Entry 8P8W (electron microscopy, 8.70 A resolution (very low resolution: no residue pairs are listed; an interface is given only as per-side residue counts)); this record covers chains 3 and c of the 58 polymer chains in the assembly.

[Chain 3]
Molecule: 23S ribosomal RNA
Organism: Mycoplasmoides pneumoniae M129
Sequence (2907 nucleotides; each row starts with the number of its first residue):
     1 UACAAUAAGU UACUAAGGGC UUAUGGUGGA UGCCUUGGCA CUAAUAGGCG AUGAAGGACG
    61 UGUUAACCUG CGAUAAGCUU CGGGUAGGUG GUAAGAACCU CAGAUCCGGA GAUUUCCGAA
   121 UGGAGCAAUC CGGUAGUUGG AAACAGCUAU CAUUAAUUGA UGAAUAAAUA GUCAAUUAAA
   181 GCAAUACGUG GUGAAGUGAA ACAUCUCAGU AGCCACAGGA AAAGAAAACG AAUGUGAUUC
   241 CGUGUGUAGU GGCGAGCGAA AGCGGAACAG GCCAAACUUA UCAUUAGAUA GGGGUUGUAG
   301 GGCUUGCAAU GUGGACUUGA AAACGAUAGA AGAAGCUGUU GGAAAGCAGC GCGCAAAAGG
   361 GUGAUAGCCC CGUAUUUGAA AUUGUUUUCA UACCUAGCGA GAUCCCUGAG UAGCUCGGAA
   421 AACGUUAUUU UGAGUGAAUC UGCCCAGACC AUUGGGUAAG CCUAAAUACU AAUUAGUGAC
   481 CGAUAGCGAA ACAGUACCGU GAGGGAAAGG UGAAAAGAAC CCAGAGAUGG GAGUGAAAUA
   541 GAUUCUGAAA CCAUAUGCCU ACAACGUGUC AGAGCACAUU AAUGUGUGAU GGCGUGCGUU
   601 UUGAAGUAUG AGCCGGCGAG UUAUGAUAGC AAGCGUUAGU UAACCAGGAG AUGGGGAGCU
   661 GUAGCGAAAG CGAGUUUUAA AAGAGCGUUU GUUUGUUAUU AUAGACCCGA AACGGGUUGA
   721 GCUAGUCAUG AGCAGGUUGA AGGUUGAGUA ACAUCAACUG GAGGACCGAA CCGACUCUCG
   781 UUGAAACGAU AGCGGAUGAC UUGUGAUUAG GGGUGAAAUU CCAAUCGAAA UCCGUGAUAG
   841 CUGGUUCUCG UCGAAAUAGC UUUAAGGCUA GCGUGAGAUC ACAAAUAAGU GGAGGUAAAG
   901 CUACUGAAUG UAUGAUGGCG CCACCUAGGC GUACUGAAUA CAAUUAAACU CUGAAUGCCA
   961 UUUAUUUUAU UCUCGCAGUC AGACAGUGGG GGAUAAGCUU CAUUGUCAAG AGGGGAAGAG
  1021 CCCAGAUCAU UAAAUAAGGU CCCCAAAAUA UACUAAGUGG AAAAGGAUGU GAAAGUGCUA
  1081 AAACAGCAAG GAUGUUGGCU UAGAAGCAGC CAUCGUUUAA AGAGUGCGUA ACAGCUCACU
  1141 UGUCGAGUGU UUUUGCGCCG AAGAUGUAAC GGGGCUAAGU AUAUUACCGA AUUUAUGGAU
  1201 AAGAUUUAUA UCUUGUGGUA GACGAGCGUU GUAUUGGAGU UGAAGUCAAA GCGUGAGCAU
  1261 UGGUGGAUCC AAUACAAGUG AGAAUGCCGG CAUGAGUAAC GCUUGGGAGU GAGAAUCUCC
  1321 CAAACCGAUU GACUAAGGUU UCCUGGACCA GGGUCGUCCU UCCAGGGUUA GUCUGGACCU
  1381 AAGCUGAGGC UGAAAAGCGU AGGCGAUGGA CAACAGGUUA AUAUUCCUGU ACUUACAGUU
  1441 AGACUGAUGG AGUGACAAAG AAGGUUUUCC ACCCCCAUAA UUGGAUUUGG GGAUAAAUCA
  1501 UAAGGUGGUA CAAUAGGCAA AUCCGUUGUG CAUAACAUUG AGUGAUGAUG UCGAGUGAAU
  1561 GAGUGAUCAA GUAGCGAAGG UGGUAUUAAU CAUGCUUUCA AGAAAAGCUU CUAGGGUUAA
  1621 UCUAGCUGUA ACCAGUACCG AGAACGAACA CACGUAGUCA AGGAGAGGAU CCUAAGGUUA
  1681 GCGAGUGAAC UAUAGCCAAG GAACUCUGCA AAUUAACCCC GUAAGUUAGC GAGAAGGGGU
  1741 GCUUAUGUAA AAGUAAGCCG CAGUGAAGAA CGAGGGGGGA CUGUUUAACU AAAACACAAC
  1801 UCUAUGCCAA ACCGUAAGGU GAUGUAUAUG GGGUGACACC UGCCCAGUGC UGGAAGGUUA
  1861 AAGAAGGAGG UUAGCGCAAG CGAAGCUUUU AACUGAAGCC CCAGUGAACG GCGGCCGUAA
  1921 CUAUAACGGU CCUAAGGUAG CGAAAUUCCU AGUCGGGUAA AUUCCGUCCC GCUUGAAUGG
  1981 UGUAACCAUC UCUUGACUGU CUCGGCUAUA GACUCGGUGA AAUCCAGGUA CGGGUGAAGA
  2041 CACCCGUUAG GCGCAACGGG ACGGAAAGAC CCCGUGAAGC UUUACUGUAG CUUAAUAUUG
  2101 AUCAGGACAU UAUCAUGUAG AGAAUAGGUA GGAGCAAUCG AUGCAAGUUC GCUAGGACUU
  2161 GUUGAUGCGA AAGGUGGAAU ACUACCCUUG GUUGUGUGCU GUUCUAAUUG GUAACUGUUA
  2221 UCCAGUUUCA AGACAGUGUU AGGUGGGCAG UUUGACUGGG GCGGUCGCCU CCUAAAAGGU
  2281 AACGGAGGCG UACAAAGGUA CCUUCAGUAC GGUUGGAAAU CGUAUGUAGA GUGUAAUGGU
  2341 GUAAGGGUGC UUGACUGUGA GACAUACAGG UCGAACAGGU GAGAAAUCAG GUCAUAGUGA
  2401 UCCGGUGGUC CAGUAUGGAA UGGCCAUCGC UCAACGGAUA AAAGCUACUC CGGGGAUAAC
  2461 AGGCUGAUAC UGCCCAAGAG UUCAUAUCGA CGGCAGUGUU UGGCACCUCG AUGUCGACUC
  2521 AUCUCAUCCU CGAGCUGAAG CAGGUUCGAA GGGUUCGGCU GUUCGCCGAU UAAAGAGAUA
  2581 CGUGAGUUGG GUUCAAACCG UCGUGAGACA GGUUGGUCCC UAUCUAUUGU GCCCGUAGGA
  2641 AGAUUGAAGA GUGUUGCUUC UAGUACGAGA GGACCGAAGC GAGGACACCU CUUAUGCUCC
  2701 AGUUGUAGCG CCAGCUGCAC CGCUGGGUAG UAACGUGUCU AUUAGAUAAA CGCUGAAAGC
  2761 AUCUAAGUGU GAAACUAUCU CAAAGAUUAA UCUUCCCAUU UCGCAAGAAA GUAAGAGCCG
  2821 UCAAAGACGA UGACGUUGAU AGGUUACAGG UGUAAGCAUA GUGAUAUGUU GAGCUGAGUA
  2881 AUACUAAUUG CUCGAGGACU UAUUGGA
Unresolved in the structure: 1-7, 2901-2907
Modified residues: 1MG (1N-methylguanosine-5'-monophosphate) at position 783; OMG (o2'-methylguanosine-5'-monophosphate) at position 2259; 2MA (2-methyladenosine-5'-monophosphate) at position 2511
Metal / ion sites: Mg2+ site 1: A16, G17; Mg2+ site 2 near G196 (its only coordinating residue here); Mg2+ site 3 near U197 (its only coordinating residue here); Mg2+ site 4: A201, C202; Mg2+ site 5 near A222 (its only coordinating residue here); Mg2+ site 6 near A331 (its only coordinating residue here); Mg2+ site 7 near A333 (its only coordinating residue here); Mg2+ site 8 near A366 (its only coordinating residue here); Mg2+ site 9: U428, C445; Mg2+ site 10 near G442 (its only coordinating residue here); Mg2+ site 11: G447, A2415; Mg2+ site 12 near A458 (its only coordinating residue here); 133 more Mg2+ sites not listed; 1 more K+ sites not listed
Ligand contacts: chloramphenicol (CLM): G2068, A2069, A2459, C2460, 2MA_2511, U2512, G2513, U2514, U2593

[Chain c]
Molecule: 50S ribosomal protein L4
Organism: Mycoplasmoides pneumoniae M129
Reference sequence: P75579 (RL4_MYCPN); numbering as in UniProt (aligned over 1-212)
Sequence (212 residues; each row starts with the number of its first residue):
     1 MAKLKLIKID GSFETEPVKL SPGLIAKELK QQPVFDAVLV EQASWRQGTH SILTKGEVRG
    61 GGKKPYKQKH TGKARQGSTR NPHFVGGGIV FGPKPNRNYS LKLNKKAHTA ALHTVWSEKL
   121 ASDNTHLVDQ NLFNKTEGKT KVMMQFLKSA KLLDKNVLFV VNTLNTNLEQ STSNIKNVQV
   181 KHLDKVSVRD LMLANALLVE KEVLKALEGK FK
Unresolved in the structure: 1

[How chain 3 and chain c interact]
At this resolution (9 A) residue pairs are not listed: 80 residues of chain 3 and 89 of chain c lie at the interface.

[Summary]
80 residues of chain 3 and 89 residues of chain c are in contact. Ligands of chain 3: chloramphenicol. A16(3)
and G17(3) coordinate Mg2+ site 1. The Mg2+ site 4 is built by A201(3) and C202(3).
Here chain 3 is 23S ribosomal RNA and chain c is 50S ribosomal protein L4, both from Mycoplasmoides pneumoniae
M129. Entry 8P8W (Mycoplasma pneumoniae di-ribosome in chloramphenicol-treated cells (following 70S)) was
determined by electron microscopy, deposited together with 8P6P, 8P7X, 8P7Y, 8P8B and 8P8V.
